PDB entry 6O1L | electron microscopy, 3.37 A resolution | chains J and O of the 17 polymer chains in the assembly

Chain J:
Protein: RNA-binding protein Hfq
Source organism: Pseudomonas aeruginosa (strain ATCC 15692 / DSM 22644 / CIP 104116 / JCM 14847 / LMG 12228 / 1C / PRS 101 / PAO1)
UniProt: Q9HUM0 (HFQ_PSEAE); residues 5-71 here = UniProt positions 5-71
Amino-acid sequence (67 residues; each row starts with the number of its first residue):
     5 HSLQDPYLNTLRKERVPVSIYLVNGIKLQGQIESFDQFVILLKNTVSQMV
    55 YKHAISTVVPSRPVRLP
Disordered / not traced: 5, 71

Chain O:
Molecule: 18-nt RNA strand
Sequence (18 nucleotides; numbered 1 to 18; the number before each row is that of its first residue):
     1 AAAAAUAACAACAAGAGG

How chain J and chain O interact:
Pairs across the interface (19):
  Tyr-25(J) with A14(O), stacking on the base
  Leu-26(J) with G17(O), base contact
  Gly-29(J) with A14(O), hydrogen bond to the sugar; G15(O), sugar contact
  Ile-30(J) with G15(O), sugar contact; A16(O), phosphate contact; G17(O), phosphate contact; G18(O), phosphate contact
  Lys-31(J) with A16(O), hydrogen bond to the phosphate
  Leu-32(J) with A16(O), base contact; G17(O), base contact
  Gln-33(J) with A16(O), hydrogen bond to the base
  Leu-46(J) with A16(O), base contact
  Asn-48(J) with A16(O), base contact
  Gln-52(J) with A16(O), hydrogen bond to the base; G17(O), base contact
  Ser-60(J) with A14(O), base contact
  Thr-61(J) with A14(O), hydrogen bond to the base
  Val-63(J) with A14(O), base contact
Other interface residues (no listed pair), chain J (14 interface residues in all): Asn-28

Summary:
14 residues of chain J and 5 residues of chain O are in contact, with 5 hydrogen bonds and 1 aromatic stacking
contact. Polar pairs include Gln-33(J)/A16(O), Gln-52(J)/A16(O) and Thr-61(J)/A14(O).
Chain J is RNA-binding protein Hfq (Pseudomonas aeruginosa (strain ATCC 15692 / DSM 22644 / CIP 104116 / JCM
14847 / LMG 12228 / 1C / PRS 101 / PAO1)) and chain O is an 18-nt RNA strand; the structure, Architectural
principles for Hfq/Crc-mediated regulation of gene expression Hfq-Crc-amiE 2:3:2 complex, was determined by
electron microscopy together with 6O1K and 6O1M from the same study.
